Entry 8ZA6 (electron microscopy, 3.43 A resolution); this record covers chains a and b of the 8 polymer chains in the assembly.

# Chain a (and b)
Protein: T-cell surface glycoprotein CD3 zeta chain
From: Homo sapiens
Notes: chain b of this document is another copy of the same molecule, construct and numbering; everything in this record applies to it too
UniProtKB: P20963 (CD3Z_HUMAN); numbering as in UniProt (aligned over 1-164)
Amino-acid sequence (165 residues; row label = number of the first residue in the row):
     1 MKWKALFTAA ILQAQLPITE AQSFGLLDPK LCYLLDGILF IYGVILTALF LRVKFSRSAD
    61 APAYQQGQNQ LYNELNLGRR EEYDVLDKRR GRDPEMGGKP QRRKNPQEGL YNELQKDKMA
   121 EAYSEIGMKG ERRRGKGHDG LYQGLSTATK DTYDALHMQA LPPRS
Unresolved in the structure: 1-25, 55-165 (chain b: 1-27, 55-165)
Sequence notes: expression tag (165)
Swiss-Prot annotation at these positions:
  - modified residue: S58 (Phosphoserine), Y64 (Phosphotyrosine), Y72 (Phosphotyrosine), Y83 (Phosphotyrosine), Y111 (Phosphotyrosine), Y123 (Phosphotyrosine), Y142 (Phosphotyrosine), Y153 (Phosphotyrosine)
  - mutagenesis: D36 (D36E/L/V: Decreases cell surface expression of IgG Fc receptor complex)

# Interface between chain a and chain b
Cross-chain cystine bridges: C32(a)-C32(b)
Contacting residue pairs (13):
  K30(a) - D28(b)
  C32(a) - C32(b)  disulfide
  Y33(a) - C32(b)
  L35(a) - D36(b)
  D36(a) - L35(b)
  D36(a) - D36(b)
  D36(a) - L39(b)
  L39(a) - L39(b)  hydrophobic
  L39(a) - F40(b)  hydrophobic
  Y42(a) - G43(b)
  Y42(a) - T47(b)
  T47(a) - L46(b)
  V53(a) - V53(b)
Interface residues without a listed pair, chain a (12 interface residues in all): G43, L46, F50
Interface residues without a listed pair, chain b (14 interface residues in all): P29, Y42, L49, F50

# Summary
Chain a and chain b form an interface of 12 and 14 residues respectively; the contacts include 1 disulfide
bond. Curated annotation (UniProt) lists one mutagenesis site on chain a.
Chain a and chain b are both T-cell surface glycoprotein CD3 zeta chain (Homo sapiens); the structure, Cryo-EM
structure of the gdTCR-CD3 complex, was determined by electron microscopy (same publication as 8ZA9, 8ZAA,
8ZD4 and 9II6).
